PDB entry 6YX9 | X-ray diffraction, 2.40 A resolution | chains H and L of the 3 polymer chains in the assembly

== Chain H ==
Protein: V region heavy chain
Organism: Homo sapiens
Sequence (121 residues; row label = number of the first residue in the row):
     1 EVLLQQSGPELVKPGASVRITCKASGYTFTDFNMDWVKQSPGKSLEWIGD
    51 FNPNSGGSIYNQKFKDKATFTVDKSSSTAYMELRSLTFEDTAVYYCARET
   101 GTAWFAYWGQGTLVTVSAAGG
Disulfide bonds: C22-C96

== Chain L ==
Protein: V region light chain
Organism: Homo sapiens
Sequence (108 residues; row label = number of the first residue in the row; numbering starts at 0):
     0 SDIQMTQSPASLSASVGETVTITCRASGNIHNFLAWYQQKQGKSPQVLVY
    50 NAKTLADGVPSRFSGSGSGTQYSLKINSLQPEDFGSYYCQQFWSTPYTFG
   100 GGTKLEIN

== How chain H and chain L interact ==
Pairs across the interface - 32 pairs, chain H then chain L:
  D35(H) - Y96(L)
  Q39(H) - Q38(L)  hydrogen bond
  Q39(H) - Y87(L)  hydrogen bond
  K43(H) - Y87(L)  hydrogen bond (backbone-side chain)
  S44(H) - Y87(L)
  S44(H) - G99(L)  hydrogen bond (side chain-backbone)
  S44(H) - G100(L)
  L45(H) - Y87(L)  hydrophobic
  L45(H) - F98(L)
  W47(H) - P95(L)  hydrophobic
  W47(H) - Y96(L)
  N61(H) - P95(L)
  Y95(H) - Q38(L)  hydrogen bond
  Y95(H) - K42(L)
  Y95(H) - S43(L)
  Y95(H) - P44(L)
  T102(H) - F32(L)
  T102(H) - F91(L)
  A103(H) - Q89(L)  hydrogen bond (backbone-side chain)
  A103(H) - F91(L)
  A103(H) - Y96(L)  hydrophobic
  W104(H) - Y36(L)
  W104(H) - Y49(L)
  W104(H) - F91(L)  hydrophobic
  F105(H) - Y36(L)  hydrogen bond (backbone-side chain)
  F105(H) - V46(L)
  F105(H) - Q89(L)
  A106(H) - V46(L)  hydrophobic
  W108(H) - Y36(L)
  W108(H) - S43(L)
  W108(H) - P44(L)
  G109(H) - S43(L)  hydrogen bond (backbone-side chain)
Also at the interface, not in a pair above, chain H (20 interface residues in all): V37, E46, D50, I59, Q110
Also at the interface, not in a pair above, chain L (20 interface residues in all): A34, N50, T94, G101

== Overview ==
Chain H and chain L each contribute 20 residues to their interface, with 8 hydrogen bonds. Among the polar
pairs are Q39(H)-Q38(L), Q39(H)-Y87(L) and K43(H)-Y87(L).
Here chain H is V region heavy chain and chain L is V region light chain, both from Homo sapiens. Entry 6YX9
(Cryogenic human adiponectin receptor 2 (ADIPOR2) at 2.4 A resolution) was determined by X-ray diffraction
(same publication as 6YXD, 6YXF and 6YXG).
